PDB entry 4KDQ | X-ray diffraction, 2.60 A resolution | chains C and E of the 6 polymer chains in the assembly

Chain C (and E):
Protein: Hemagglutinin
From: Influenza A virus
Notes: chain E of this document is another copy of the same molecule, construct and numbering; everything in this record applies to it too
Reference sequence: C5HMM2 (C5HMM2_9INFA); residues 1-321 here correspond to UniProt positions 16-336 (UniProt number = residue number + 15)
Amino-acid sequence (321 residues; numbered 1 to 321; the number before each row is that of its first residue):
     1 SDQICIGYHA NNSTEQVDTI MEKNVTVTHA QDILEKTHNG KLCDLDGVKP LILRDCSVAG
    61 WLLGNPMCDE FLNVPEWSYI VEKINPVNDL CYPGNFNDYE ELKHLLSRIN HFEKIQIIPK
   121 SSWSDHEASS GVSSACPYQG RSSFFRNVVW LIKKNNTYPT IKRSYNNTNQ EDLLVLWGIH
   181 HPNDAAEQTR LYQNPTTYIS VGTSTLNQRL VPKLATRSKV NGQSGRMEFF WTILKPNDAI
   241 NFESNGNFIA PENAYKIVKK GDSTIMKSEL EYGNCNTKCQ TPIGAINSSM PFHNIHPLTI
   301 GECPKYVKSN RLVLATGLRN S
Disulfides: Cys43-Cys275, Cys56-Cys68, Cys91-Cys136, Cys279-Cys303
Covalently attached groups: N-acetylglucosamine (NAG) linked to Asn24, Asn166

Chain C / chain E interface:
Pairs across the interface (15):
  Ser200(C) - Ala215(E)
  Thr203(C) - Ser218(E)
  Thr203(C) - Arg226(E)
  Ser204(C) - Ser218(E)
  Ser204(C) - Arg226(E)
  Asn207(C) - His181(E)
  Asn207(C) - Lys213(E)  hydrogen bond (backbone-side chain)
  Asn207(C) - Arg217(E)  hydrogen bond
  Arg209(C) - Leu214(E)
  Asp238(C) - Ser218(E)  hydrogen bond
  Ala239(C) - Ser218(E)
  Asn241(C) - Thr216(E)  hydrogen bond (side chain-backbone)
  Asn241(C) - Arg217(E)
  Asn241(C) - Ser218(E)
  Glu243(C) - Thr216(E)
Interface residues without a listed pair, chain C (10 interface residues in all): Gly202
Interface residues without a listed pair, chain E (9 interface residues in all): Val220

In short:
The interface between chain C and chain E involves 10 residues on one side and 9 on the other, with 4 hydrogen
bonds. Polar pairs include Asn207(C)-Lys213(E), Asn207(C)-Arg217(E) and Asp238(C)-Ser218(E).
N-acetylglucosamine is covalently linked to Asn24(C) and Asn166(C).
Both chains are Hemagglutinin (Influenza A virus). Entry 4KDQ (Crystal structure of the hemagglutinin of
A/Xinjiang/1/2006 virus) was determined by X-ray diffraction together with 4KDM, 4KDN and 4KDO from the same
study.
